6RJA - chains A and F of the 8 polymer chains in the assembly; structure by electron microscopy, 3.00 A resolution.

[Chain A]
Molecule: AcrIIA6
From: Streptococcus phage D1811
UniProtKB: A0A2U7VKE8 (A0A2U7VKE8_9CAUD); numbering as in UniProt (aligned over 1-183)
Sequence (183 residues; numbered 1 to 183; the number before each row is that of its first residue):
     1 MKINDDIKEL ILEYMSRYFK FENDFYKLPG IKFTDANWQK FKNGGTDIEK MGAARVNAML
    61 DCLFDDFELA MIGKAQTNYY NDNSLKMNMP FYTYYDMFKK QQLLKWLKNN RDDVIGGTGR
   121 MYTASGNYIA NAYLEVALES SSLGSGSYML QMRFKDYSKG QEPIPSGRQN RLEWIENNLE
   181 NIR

[Chain F]
Molecule: CRISPR-associated endonuclease Cas9 1
From: Streptococcus thermophilus (strain ATCC BAA-491 / LMD-9)
Notes: EC 3.1.-.-
UniProtKB: Q03LF7 (CAS9A_STRTD); numbering as in UniProt (aligned over 1-1121)
Sequence (1121 residues; numbered 1 to 1121; the number before each row is that of its first residue):
     1 MSDLVLGLDI GIGSVGVGIL NKVTGEIIHK NSRIFPAAQA ENNLVRRTNR QGRRLTRRKK
    61 HRRVRLNRLF EESGLITDFT KISINLNPYQ LRVKGLTDEL SNEELFIALK NMVKHRGISY
   121 LDDASDDGNS SIGDYAQIVK ENSKQLETKT PGQIQLERYQ TYGQLRGDFT VEKDGKKHRL
   181 INVFPTSAYR SEALRILQTQ QEFNPQITDE FINRYLEILT GKRKYYHGPG NEKSRTDYGR
   241 YRTSGETLDN IFGILIGKCT FYPDEFRAAK ASYTAQEFNL LNDLNNLTVP TETKKLSKEQ
   301 KNQIINYVKN EKAMGPAKLF KYIAKLLSCD VADIKGYRID KSGKAEIHTF EAYRKMKTLE
   361 TLDIEQMDRE TLDKLAYVLT LNTEREGIQE ALEHEFADGS FSQKQVDELV QFRKANSSIF
   421 GKGWHNFSVK LMMELIPELY ETSEEQMTIL TRLGKQKTTS SSNKTKYIDE KLLTEEIYNP
   481 VVAKSVRQAI KIVNAAIKEY GDFDNIVIEM ARETNEDDEK KAIQKIQKAN KDEKDAAMLK
   541 AANQYNGKAE LPHSVFHGHK QLATKIRLWH QQGERCLYTG KTISIHDLIN NSNQFEVDHI
   601 LPLSITFDDS LANKVLVYAT ANQEKGQRTP YQALDSMDDA WSFRELKAFV RESKTLSNKK
   661 KEYLLTEEDI SKFDVRKKFI ERNLVDTRYA SRVVLNALQE HFRAHKIDTK VSVVRGQFTS
   721 QLRRHWGIEK TRDTYHHHAV DALIIAASSQ LNLWKKQKNT LVSYSEDQLL DIETGELISD
   781 DEYKESVFKA PYQHFVDTLK SKEFEDSILF SYQVDSKFNR KISDATIYAT RQAKVGKDKA
   841 DETYVLGKIK DIYTQDGYDA FMKIYKKDKS KFLMYRHDPQ TFEKVIEPIL ENYPNKQINE
   901 KGKEVPCNPF LKYKEEHGYI RKYSKKGNGP EIKSLKYYDS KLGNHIDITP KDSNNKVVLQ
   961 SVSPWRADVY FNKTTGKYEI LGLKYADLQF EKGTGTYKIS QEKYNDIKKK EGVDSDSEFK
  1021 FTLYKNDLLL VKDTETKEQQ LFRFLSRTMP KQKHYVELKP YDKQKFEGGE ALIKVLGNVA
  1081 NSGQCKKGLG KSNISIYKVR TDVLGNQHII KNEGDKPKLD F
Disordered / not traced: 1-2, 123-132, 287-296, 455-463, 510-690, 714-735, 750-805, 893-908
Differences from the reference sequence: conflict Thr-56 (Ala in Q03LF7), Ile-132 (Val in Q03LF7)
UniProt features mapped onto this chain:
  - active site: Asp-9 (For RuvC-like nuclease domain), His-599 (Proton acceptor for HNH nuclease domain)
  - binding site (Mg(2+)): Asp-9, Glu-509, Glu-513, His-738

[Chain A / chain F interface]
Residue-residue contacts (18):
  Lys-2(A) with Ser-1015(F)
  Thr-77(A) with Glu-1002(F); Asn-1005(F)
  Asn-78(A) with Gln-1001(F)
  Tyr-80(A) with Lys-1008(F), hydrogen bond (backbone-side chain); Ser-1015(F)
  Asn-81(A) with Tyr-1004(F); Asn-1005(F), hydrogen bond; Lys-1116(F)
  Asp-82(A) with Asp-1115(F); Lys-1116(F), salt bridge
  Asn-83(A) with Glu-1018(F); Phe-1019(F), hydrogen bond (side chain-backbone); Asp-1115(F), hydrogen bond (backbone-backbone)
  Ser-84(A) with Asp-1115(F)
  Lys-86(A) with Ser-1015(F), hydrogen bond (side chain-backbone); Ser-1017(F), hydrogen bond (side chain-backbone)
  Met-87(A) with Glu-1018(F)
Also at the interface, not in a pair above, chain A (11 interface residues in all): Lys-74
Also at the interface, not in a pair above, chain F (13 interface residues in all): Asp-1016, Gly-1114

[Overview]
11 residues of chain A face 13 of chain F across their interface, with 6 hydrogen bonds and 1 salt bridge.
Polar pairs include Asp-82(A)/Lys-1116(F), Tyr-80(A)/Lys-1008(F) and Asn-81(A)/Asn-1005(F). UniProt lists
active-site residues Asp-9(F) and His-599(F) and 4 Mg2+-binding residues on chain F.
Chain A is AcrIIA6 (Streptococcus phage D1811) and chain F is CRISPR-associated endonuclease Cas9 1
(Streptococcus thermophilus (strain ATCC BAA-491 / LMD-9)); the structure, Cryo-EM structure of
St1Cas9-sgRNA-tDNA20-AcrIIA6 dimeric assembly, was determined by electron microscopy together with 6RJ9, 6RJD
and 6RJG from the same study.
